PDB entry 6YBU | X-ray diffraction, 2.49 A resolution | chains B and F of the 6 polymer chains in the assembly

[Chain B]
Name: Bacterial cellulose secretion regulator BcsQ
From: Escherichia coli
Reference sequence: A0A0B1KWQ0 (A0A0B1KWQ0_ECOLX); residues 1-250 here = UniProt positions 1-250
Chain sequence (250 residues; each row starts with the number of its first residue):
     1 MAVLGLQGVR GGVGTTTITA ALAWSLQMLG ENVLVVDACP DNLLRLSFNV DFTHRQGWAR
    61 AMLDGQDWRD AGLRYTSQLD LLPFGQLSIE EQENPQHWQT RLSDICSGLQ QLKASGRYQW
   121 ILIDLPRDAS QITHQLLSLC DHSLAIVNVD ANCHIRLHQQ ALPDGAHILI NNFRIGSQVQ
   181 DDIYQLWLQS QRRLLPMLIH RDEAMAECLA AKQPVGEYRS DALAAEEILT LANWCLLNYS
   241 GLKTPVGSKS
Unresolved in the structure: 1, 242-250
Ion coordination: Mg2+: Thr-16 (together with ATP)
Small-molecule neighbours:
  - ATP (adenosine-5'-triphosphate), molecule 1: Arg-10, Asp-150, Ala-151, Asn-152, Arg-156
  - ATP, molecule 2: Gly-11, Gly-12, Val-13, Gly-14, Thr-15, Thr-16, Thr-17, Leu-43, Asn-171, Asn-172, Ile-199, His-200, Arg-201, Asp-202, Met-205, Ala-206, Leu-209

[Chain F]
Name: Bacterial cellulose secretion regulator BcsE, residues 349-523
From: Escherichia coli (strain K12)
Reference sequence: P37657 (BCSE_ECOLI); numbering as in UniProt (aligned over 349-523)
Chain sequence (179 residues; row label = number of the first residue in the row):
   345 MGSMEDITTL LSMTQPLKLR GFQKWDVFCN AVNNMMNNPL LPAHGKGVLV ALRPVPGIRV
   405 EQALTLCRPN RTGDIMTIGG NRLVLFLSFC RINDLDTALN HIFPLPTGDI FSNRMVWFED
   465 DQISAELVQM RLLAPEQWGM PLPLTQSSKP VINAEHDGRH WRRIPEPMRL LDDAVERSS
Unresolved in the structure: 345-351, 518-523
Differences from the reference sequence: initiating methionine (345); expression tag (346-348)
Small-molecule neighbours:
  - c-di-GMP (C2E; 9,9'-[(2R,3R,3aS,5S,7aR,9R,10R,10aS,12S,14aR)-3,5,10,12-tetrahydroxy-5,12-dioxidooctahydro-2H,7H-difuro[3,2-d:3',2'-j][1,3,7,9,2,8]tetraoxadiphosphacyclododecine-2,9-diyl]bis(2-amino-1,9-dihydro-6H-purin-6-one)), molecule 1: Asn-414, Arg-415, Thr-416, His-445
  - c-di-GMP (C2E), molecule 2: Arg-415, Asp-418, Leu-431, Ser-432, Phe-433, Cys-434, Arg-435, Asp-438, Thr-441, Ala-442, His-445, Ile-446
UniProt features mapped onto this chain:
  - mutagenesis: Arg-364 (R364D: Wild-type c-di-GMP binding), Arg-415 (R415D: No longer binds c-di-GMP, does not complement a bcsE deletion in S.typhimurium 14028), Asp-418 (D418R: No longer binds c-di-GMP)

[Chain B / chain F interface]
Pairs across the interface - 61 pairs, chain B then chain F:
  Trp-24(B) / Arg-507(F)
  Gln-27(B) / Gln-490(F)
  Met-28(B) / Leu-486(F)
  Met-28(B) / Gln-490(F)
  Leu-29(B) / Gln-406(F)  hydrogen bond (backbone-side chain)
  Leu-29(B) / Thr-409(F)
  Leu-29(B) / Leu-486(F)
  Gly-30(B) / Gln-490(F)
  Glu-31(B) / Gln-406(F)  hydrogen bond
  Phe-48(B) / Pro-509(F)
  Asn-49(B) / Arg-506(F)
  Asn-49(B) / Arg-507(F)  hydrogen bond (side chain-backbone)
  Asn-49(B) / Ile-508(F)
  Asn-49(B) / Pro-509(F)
  Val-50(B) / Pro-509(F)  hydrophobic
  Asp-67(B) / Arg-513(F)  salt bridge
  Arg-69(B) / Met-512(F)
  Arg-69(B) / Arg-513(F)
  Arg-69(B) / Leu-514(F)  hydrogen bond (backbone-backbone)
  Arg-69(B) / Leu-515(F)
  Arg-69(B) / Asp-516(F)  salt bridge
  Asp-70(B) / Met-512(F)
  Asp-70(B) / Arg-513(F)  salt bridge
  Gly-72(B) / Pro-511(F)
  Gly-72(B) / Met-512(F)  hydrogen bond (backbone-backbone)
  Leu-73(B) / Glu-510(F)
  Leu-73(B) / Pro-511(F)  hydrophobic
  Leu-73(B) / Met-512(F)
  Arg-74(B) / Pro-509(F)
  Arg-74(B) / Glu-510(F)  hydrogen bond (backbone-backbone)
  Arg-74(B) / Met-512(F)
  Tyr-75(B) / Asn-497(F)  hydrogen bond (backbone-side chain)
  Tyr-75(B) / Arg-507(F)
  Thr-76(B) / Arg-507(F)
  Gln-78(B) / Gln-490(F)  hydrogen bond
  Gln-78(B) / Lys-493(F)  hydrogen bond
  Asp-80(B) / Met-512(F)
  Gln-111(B) / Leu-515(F)
  Gln-111(B) / Asp-516(F)
  Gln-111(B) / Asp-517(F)
  Tyr-118(B) / Leu-514(F)
  Met-197(B) / Leu-449(F)  hydrophobic
  Ala-211(B) / Arg-506(F)  hydrogen bond (backbone-side chain)
  Lys-212(B) / Arg-506(F)  hydrogen bond (backbone-side chain)
  Gln-213(B) / Trp-505(F)
  Gln-213(B) / Arg-506(F)
  Glu-217(B) / Arg-507(F)  salt bridge
  Glu-226(B) / Arg-412(F)  hydrogen bond (backbone-side chain)
  Leu-229(B) / Thr-409(F)
  Leu-229(B) / Arg-412(F)
  Thr-230(B) / Arg-412(F)  hydrogen bond
  Thr-230(B) / Pro-448(F)
  Thr-230(B) / Leu-449(F)
  Asn-233(B) / Ile-402(F)
  Asn-233(B) / Gln-406(F)
  Asn-233(B) / Thr-409(F)  hydrogen bond
  Asn-233(B) / Leu-410(F)
  Leu-236(B) / Gln-406(F)
  Leu-237(B) / Val-399(F)  hydrophobic
  Leu-237(B) / Ile-402(F)  hydrophobic
  Leu-237(B) / Asp-453(F)
Also at the interface, not in a pair above, chain B (39 interface residues in all): Leu-34, Trp-68, Ala-71, Leu-82, Leu-112, Pro-196, Trp-234
Also at the interface, not in a pair above, chain F (28 interface residues in all): Gly-401, Ile-454

[Summary]
Chain B and chain F form an interface of 39 and 28 residues respectively, with 14 hydrogen bonds and 4 salt
bridges. Among the polar pairs are Asp-67(B)/Arg-513(F), Arg-69(B)/Asp-516(F) and Asp-70(B)/Arg-513(F).
Ligands of chain B: ATP. Ligands of chain F: c-di-GMP.
Here chain B is Bacterial cellulose secretion regulator BcsQ (Escherichia coli) and chain F is Bacterial
cellulose secretion regulator BcsE, residues 349-523 (Escherichia coli (strain K12)). Entry 6YBU (Crystal
structure of a native BcsE (349-523) RQ complex with c-di-GMP and ATP bound) was determined by X-ray
diffraction (same publication as 6YAR, 6YAY, 6YB3, 6YB5 and 6YBB).
